Entry 5W3L (electron microscopy, 2.71 A resolution); this record covers chains C and D of the 6 polymer chains in the assembly.

# Chain C
Protein: viral protein 2
Source organism: Human rhinovirus 14
UniProt: P03303 (POLG_HRV14); residues 1-262 here correspond to UniProt positions 70-331 (UniProt number = residue number + 69)
Amino-acid sequence (262 residues; each row starts with the number of its first residue):
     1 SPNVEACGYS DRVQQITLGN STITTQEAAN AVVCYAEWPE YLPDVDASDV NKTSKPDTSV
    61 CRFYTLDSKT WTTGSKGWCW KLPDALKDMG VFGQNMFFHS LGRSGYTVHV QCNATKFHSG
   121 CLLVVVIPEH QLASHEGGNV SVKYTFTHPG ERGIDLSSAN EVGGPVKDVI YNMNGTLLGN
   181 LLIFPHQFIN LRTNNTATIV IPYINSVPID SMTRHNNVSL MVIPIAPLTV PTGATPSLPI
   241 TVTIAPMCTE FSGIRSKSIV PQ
Disordered / not traced: 1-7
UniProt features mapped onto this chain:
  - site: Q262 (Cleavage)

# Chain D
Protein: viral protein 4
Source organism: Human rhinovirus 14
UniProt: P03303 (POLG_HRV14); residues 1-68 here correspond to UniProt positions 2-69 (UniProt number = residue number + 1)
Amino-acid sequence (68 residues; row label = number of the first residue in the row):
     1 GAQVSTQKSG SHENQNILTN GSNQTFTVIN YYKDAASTSS AGQSLSMDPS KFTEPVKDLM
    61 LKGAPALN
Disordered / not traced: 1-28
UniProt features mapped onto this chain:
  - site: N68 (Cleavage)
  - lipidation: G1 (N-myristoyl glycine)

# How chain C and chain D interact
Pairs across the interface (24; chain C residue first):
  Y9(C) - D58(D)
  Y9(C) - N68(D)  hydrogen bond (backbone-side chain)
  S10(C) - N68(D)
  D11(C) - D58(D)
  D11(C) - A66(D)
  D11(C) - L67(D)
  D11(C) - N68(D)  hydrogen bond (backbone-side chain)
  R12(C) - L67(D)
  R12(C) - N68(D)  hydrogen bond (side chain-backbone)
  A28(C) - L67(D)
  A29(C) - L67(D)  hydrophobic
  N30(C) - V56(D)
  N30(C) - K57(D)
  N30(C) - D58(D)  hydrogen bond (side chain-backbone)
  N30(C) - M60(D)
  N30(C) - L67(D)
  A31(C) - V56(D)
  A31(C) - K57(D)  hydrogen bond (backbone-backbone)
  V32(C) - P55(D)
  V33(C) - P55(D)  hydrogen bond (backbone-backbone)
  V33(C) - K57(D)
  Y35(C) - K51(D)
  Y35(C) - F52(D)  hydrophobic
  T193(C) - L67(D)
Interface residues without a listed pair, chain C (15 interface residues in all): Q14, A36, W38

# Summary
15 residues of chain C face 10 of chain D across their interface, with 6 hydrogen bonds. Among the polar pairs
are Y9(C)-N68(D), D11(C)-N68(D) and R12(C)-N68(D).
Chain C is viral protein 2 and chain D is viral protein 4, both from Human rhinovirus 14; the structure,
CryoEM structure of rhinovirus B14 in complex with C5 Fab (4 degrees Celsius, molar ratio 1:3 ..., was
determined by electron microscopy together with 5W3E, 5W3M and 5W3O from the same study.
